PDB entry 2RHK | X-ray diffraction, 1.95 A resolution | chains A and D of the 4 polymer chains in the assembly

Chain A:
Protein: Non-structural protein 1
Organism: Influenza A Virus
Notes: fragment: NS1A effector domain
Reference sequence: P03495 (NS1_IAUDO); numbering as in UniProt (aligned over 85-215)
Sequence (140 residues; numbered 84 to 223; the number before each row is that of its first residue):
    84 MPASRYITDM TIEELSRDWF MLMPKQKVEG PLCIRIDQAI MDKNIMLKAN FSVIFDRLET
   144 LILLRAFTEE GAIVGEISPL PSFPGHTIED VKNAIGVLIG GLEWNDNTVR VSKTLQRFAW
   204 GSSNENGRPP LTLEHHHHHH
Not modelled in the structure: 84, 204-223
Differences from the reference sequence: initiating methionine (84); expression tag (216-223)
UniProt features mapped onto this chain:
  - region: V180 to T215 (CPSF4-binding)
  - motif: I137 to L146 (Nuclear export signal)
  - mutagenesis: S87 to R88 (No effect on nuclear mRNA export inhibition), S99 to R100 (No effect on nuclear mRNA export inhibition), C116 to I117 (No effect on nuclear mRNA export inhibition), F134 to V136 (Complete loss of nuclear mRNA export inhibition), L141 (L141A: No effect on nuclear mRNA export inhibition), L144 (L144A: Complete loss of nuclear mRNA export inhibition), L146 (L146A: Complete loss of nuclear mRNA export inhibition), F150 to T151 (Complete loss of nuclear mRNA export inhibition), I160 to S161 (Complete loss of nuclear mRNA export inhibition), K175 to N176 (No effect on nuclear mRNA export inhibition), E186 to W187 (Complete loss of CPSF4 binding), Q199 to R200 (No effect on nuclear mRNA export inhibition), 3 further mutagenesis entries in UniProt
Reported in the primary citation:
  - mutagenesis - G184R: unchanged stability
  - mutagenesis - G184R (20-fold): decreased growth
  - mutagenesis - G184R: unchanged expression
  - self-association interface (contacts with another copy of this molecule); pairs are residue here / residue on that copy: M106-M106

Chain D:
Protein: Cleavage and polyadenylation specificity factor subunit 4
Organism: Homo sapiens
Notes: fragment: F2F3 Zinc-binding domains
Reference sequence: O95639 (CPSF4_HUMAN); numbering as in UniProt (aligned over 61-121)
Sequence (72 residues; numbered 50 to 121; the number before each row is that of its first residue):
    50 MGHHHHHHSH MSGEKTVVCK HWLRGLCKKG DQCEFLHEYD MTKMSECYFY SKFGECSNKE
   110 CPFLHIDPES KI
Not modelled in the structure: 50-57, 118-121
Differences from the reference sequence: expression tag (50-60); engineered mutation S94 (Pro in O95639)
UniProt features mapped onto this chain:
  - zinc finger: G62 to D89 (C3H1-type 2), M90 to P117 (C3H1-type 3), E118 to I121 (C3H1-type 4)
Metal / ion sites: Zn2+ site 1: C68, C76, C82, H86; Zn2+ site 2: C96, C105, C110, H114
Reported in the primary citation:
  - mutagenesis - P94S: unchanged binding to Non-structural protein 1 (chain A)

Interface between chain A and chain D:
Pairs across the interface (8; chain A residue first):
  F103(A) - L72(D)
  F103(A) - Y88(D)  hydrophobic
  F103(A) - P111(D)  hydrophobic
  L105(A) - N107(D)  hydrogen bond (backbone-side chain)
  L105(A) - E109(D)
  L105(A) - P111(D)
  M106(A) - N107(D)
  I123(A) - R73(D)
Also at the interface, not in a pair above, chain A (7 interface residues in all): P107, K108, A155
Also at the interface, not in a pair above, chain D (7 interface residues in all): F112
Interface features reported in the paper:
  - residue pairs: F103(A)-L72(D) (hydrophobic contact), F103(A)-Y88(D) (hydrophobic contact), F103(A)-P111(D) (hydrophobic contact)
  - interface residues, chain A: M106(A)
  - hot spots on chain A (mutagenesis) - Q121A, G184R, W187R: abolished binding to Cleavage and polyadenylation specificity factor subunit 4 (chain D)

Summary:
Chain A and chain D each contribute 7 residues to their interface, with 1 hydrogen bond. The hydrogen-bonded
pair is L105(A)-N107(D). The paper describes hydrophobic contacts between F103(A) and L72(D), F103(A) and
Y88(D) and F103(A) and P111(D). From the paper: Q121A, G184R and W187R of chain A abolish binding to Cleavage
and polyadenylation specificity factor subunit 4 (chain D); the interface residue M106(A).
Here chain A is Non-structural protein 1 (Influenza A Virus) and chain D is Cleavage and polyadenylation
specificity factor subunit 4 (Homo sapiens). Entry 2RHK (Crystal structure of influenza A NS1A protein in
complex with F2F3 fragment of human cellular factor ...) was determined by X-ray diffraction.
